PDB entry 8Z0A | electron microscopy, 2.84 A resolution | chains B and C of the 8 polymer chains in the assembly

Chain B (and C):
Molecule: Glycogen [starch] synthase, muscle
Organism: Homo sapiens
Notes: EC 2.4.1.11; chain C of this document is another copy of the same molecule, construct and numbering; everything in this record applies to it too
Reference sequence: P13807 (GYS1_HUMAN); residue numbers follow UniProt; this construct covers 1-737
Amino-acid sequence (762 residues; numbered -24 to 737; the number before each row is that of its first residue; numbers below 1 keep their minus sign (Met-24 is residue -24)):
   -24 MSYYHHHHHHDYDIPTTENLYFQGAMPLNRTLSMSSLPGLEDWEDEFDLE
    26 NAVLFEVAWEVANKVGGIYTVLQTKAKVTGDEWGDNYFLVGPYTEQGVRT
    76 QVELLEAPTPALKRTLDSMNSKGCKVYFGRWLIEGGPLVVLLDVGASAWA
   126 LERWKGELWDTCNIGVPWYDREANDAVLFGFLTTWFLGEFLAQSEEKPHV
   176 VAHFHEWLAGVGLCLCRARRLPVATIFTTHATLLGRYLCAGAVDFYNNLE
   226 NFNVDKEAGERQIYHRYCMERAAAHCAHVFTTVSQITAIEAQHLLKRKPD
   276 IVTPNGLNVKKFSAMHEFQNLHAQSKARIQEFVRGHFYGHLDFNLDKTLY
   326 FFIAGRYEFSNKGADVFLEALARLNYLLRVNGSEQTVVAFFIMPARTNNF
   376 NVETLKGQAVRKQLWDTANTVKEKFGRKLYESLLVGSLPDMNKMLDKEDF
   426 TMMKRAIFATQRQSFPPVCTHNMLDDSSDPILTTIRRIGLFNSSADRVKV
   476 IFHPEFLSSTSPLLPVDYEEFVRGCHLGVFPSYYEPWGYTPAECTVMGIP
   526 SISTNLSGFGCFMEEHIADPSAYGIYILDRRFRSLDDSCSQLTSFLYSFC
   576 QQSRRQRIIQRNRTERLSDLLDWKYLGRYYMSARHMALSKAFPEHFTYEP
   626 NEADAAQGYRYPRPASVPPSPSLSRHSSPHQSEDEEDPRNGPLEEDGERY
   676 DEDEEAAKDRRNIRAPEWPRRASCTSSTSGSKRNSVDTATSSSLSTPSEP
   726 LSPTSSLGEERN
Disordered / not traced: -24 to 17, 288-291, 626-737
Sequence notes: initiating methionine (-24); expression tag (-23 to 0)
UniProt features mapped onto this chain:
  - binding site (UDP): Lys39, Arg331, Thr515
  - binding site (UDP-alpha-D-glucose): His205, Arg211, Arg331, Glu510, Trp512, Gly513
  - binding site (alpha-D-glucose 6-phosphate): His291, Glu292, Gln294, His297, Lys301, His501, Arg582, Arg586
  - modified residue: Ser8 (Phosphoserine), Ser11 (Phosphoserine), Ser412 (Phosphoserine), Ser641 (Phosphoserine), Ser645 (Phosphoserine), Ser649 (Phosphoserine), Ser652 (Phosphoserine), Ser653 (Phosphoserine), Ser657 (Phosphoserine), Ser698 (Phosphoserine), Thr700 (Phosphothreonine), Ser710 (Phosphoserine), Thr721 (Phosphothreonine), Ser727 (Phosphoserine), Ser731 (Phosphoserine)
  - natural variant: Gly464 (G464S: In NIDDM)

Interface between chain B and chain C:
Contacting residue pairs - 50 pairs, chain B then chain C:
  Glu306(B) with Tyr405(C)
  Arg309(B) with Leu409(C)
  Leu316(B) with Leu409(C), hydrophobic
  Arg386(B) with Tyr405(C), hydrogen bond
  Leu389(B) with Tyr405(C), hydrophobic; Leu408(C), hydrophobic; Leu409(C), hydrophobic
  Trp390(B) with Tyr405(C), hydrophobic
  Thr392(B) with Leu408(C)
  Ala393(B) with Leu404(C)
  Val396(B) with Leu404(C), hydrophobic
  Lys397(B) with Lys397(C); Phe400(C); Gly401(C)
  Phe400(B) with Lys397(C); Phe400(C), hydrophobic
  Gly401(B) with Lys397(C)
  Leu404(B) with Ala393(C); Val396(C), hydrophobic; Met428(C), hydrophobic
  Tyr405(B) with Glu306(C); Arg386(C), hydrogen bond; Leu389(C), hydrophobic; Trp390(C), hydrophobic
  Leu408(B) with Leu389(C), hydrophobic; Thr392(C); Ile432(C), hydrophobic; Thr435(C)
  Leu409(B) with Arg309(C); Leu316(C), hydrophobic; Leu389(C), hydrophobic
  Gly411(B) with Ile432(C); Thr435(C)
  Ser412(B) with Ile432(C)
  Leu413(B) with Met428(C), hydrophobic; Lys429(C)
  Pro414(B) with Met428(C), hydrophobic
  Met416(B) with Met416(C), hydrophobic; Leu420(C), hydrophobic
  Asn417(B) with Asn417(C)
  Leu420(B) with Met416(C), hydrophobic
  Met428(B) with Leu404(C), hydrophobic; Leu413(C), hydrophobic; Pro414(C), hydrophobic
  Lys429(B) with Leu413(C)
  Ile432(B) with Leu408(C), hydrophobic; Gly411(C); Ser412(C)
  Thr435(B) with Leu408(C); Gly411(C)
Other interface residues (no listed pair), chain B (29 interface residues in all): Glu398, Ala431
Other interface residues (no listed pair), chain C (28 interface residues in all): Ala431

Overview:
29 residues of chain B and 28 residues of chain C are in contact, with 2 hydrogen bonds. Its one
hydrogen-bonded contact is Arg386(B)-Tyr405(C). UniProt lists 3 UDP-binding residues, 6
UDP-alpha-D-glucose-binding residues and 8 alpha-D-glucose 6-phosphate-binding residues on chain B.
Both chains are Glycogen [starch] synthase, muscle (Homo sapiens). Entry 8Z0A (Human GYS1-GYG2 complex (apo))
was determined by electron microscopy.
